8VB2 - chains A and E of the 20 polymer chains in the assembly; structure by electron microscopy, 3.32 A resolution.

# Chain A
Molecule: Tetrameric ejection protein (gp48)
Organism: Pectobacterium phage PhiM1
UniProtKB: A0A1P7WFW1 (A0A1P7WFW1_9CAUD); residue numbers follow UniProt; this construct covers 1-1263
Amino-acid sequence (1263 residues; row label = number of the first residue in the row):
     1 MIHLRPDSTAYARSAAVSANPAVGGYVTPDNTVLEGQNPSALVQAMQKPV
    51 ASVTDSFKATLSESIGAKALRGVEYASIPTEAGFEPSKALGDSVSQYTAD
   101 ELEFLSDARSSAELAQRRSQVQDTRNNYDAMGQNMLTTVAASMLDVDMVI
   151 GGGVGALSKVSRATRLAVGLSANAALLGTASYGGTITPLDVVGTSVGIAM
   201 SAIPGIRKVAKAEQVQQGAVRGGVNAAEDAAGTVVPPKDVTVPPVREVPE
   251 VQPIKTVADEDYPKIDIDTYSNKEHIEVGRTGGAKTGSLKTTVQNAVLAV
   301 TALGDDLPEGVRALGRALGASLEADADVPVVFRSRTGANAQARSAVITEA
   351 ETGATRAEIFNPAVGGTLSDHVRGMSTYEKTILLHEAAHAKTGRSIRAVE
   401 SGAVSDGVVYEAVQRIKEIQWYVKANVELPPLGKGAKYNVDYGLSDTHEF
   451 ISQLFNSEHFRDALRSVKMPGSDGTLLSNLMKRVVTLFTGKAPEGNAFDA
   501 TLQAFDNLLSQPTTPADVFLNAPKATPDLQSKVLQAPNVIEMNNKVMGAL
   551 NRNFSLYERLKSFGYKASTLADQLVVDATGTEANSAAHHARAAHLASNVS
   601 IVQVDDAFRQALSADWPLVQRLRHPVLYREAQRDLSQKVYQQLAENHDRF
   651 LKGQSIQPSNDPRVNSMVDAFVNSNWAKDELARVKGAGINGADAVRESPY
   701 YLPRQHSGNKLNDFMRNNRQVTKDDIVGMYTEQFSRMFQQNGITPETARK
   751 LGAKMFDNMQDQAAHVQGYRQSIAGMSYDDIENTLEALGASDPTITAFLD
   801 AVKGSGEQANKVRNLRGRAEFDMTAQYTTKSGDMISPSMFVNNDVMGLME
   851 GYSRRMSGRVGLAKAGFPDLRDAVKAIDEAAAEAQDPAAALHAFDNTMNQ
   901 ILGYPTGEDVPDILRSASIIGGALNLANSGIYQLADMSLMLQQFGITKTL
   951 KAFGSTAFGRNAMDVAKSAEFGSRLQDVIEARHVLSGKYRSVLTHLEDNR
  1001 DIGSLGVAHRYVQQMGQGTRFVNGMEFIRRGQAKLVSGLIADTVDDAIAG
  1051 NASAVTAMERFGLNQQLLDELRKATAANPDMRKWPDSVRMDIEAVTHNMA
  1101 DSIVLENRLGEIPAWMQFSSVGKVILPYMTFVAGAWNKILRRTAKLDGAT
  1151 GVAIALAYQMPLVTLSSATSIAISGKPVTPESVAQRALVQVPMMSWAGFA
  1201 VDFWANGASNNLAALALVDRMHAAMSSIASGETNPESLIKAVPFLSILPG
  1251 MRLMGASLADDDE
Unresolved in the structure: 1-37, 63-66, 173-184, 281-287, 310, 322-355, 362-366, 428-445, 494-495, 507-514, 789-819, 1263
Reported in the primary citation:
  - conformationally variable residues (order/disorder transition): Arg280 to Ser288, Val427 to Asp446

# Chain E
Molecule: Octameric ejection protein (gp49)
Organism: Pectobacterium phage PhiM1
UniProtKB: A0A1P7WFW2 (A0A1P7WFW2_9CAUD); residues 1-904 here = UniProt positions 1-904
Amino-acid sequence (904 residues; row label = number of the first residue in the row):
     1 MPVRQPTQGGVQVPGLTGYQSAGVAQPVYRAPQEEAQGVSQFWQNLLPAS
    51 VKTAQAAQQTASAKGYLEGQQDSQQGREKQVRNFFTKEAYEQGYNSASVN
   101 SALASFQLGLQNTAQQYVNSGKTPEEFNVHVQQQTNQLLQEAGAQGLNLN
   151 DKDWQAWLGSVEHSRNTANASYQDLNLKRAAVLQEQSWGARGNAAIADFV
   201 TAQQSGDTEQALQNVNSFISSVTHDDSITAENKIKYTSQFVVNAFANANS
   251 TGDMQALTGYVQSLSEFKNMPTDVQTQIMGSAQQYYQQRASDESVQLYEY
   301 NSRVNSVTDYKTLNEAYPMAQYIGTVMQAVQQKKLSPGTGYGMVDAESQR
   351 RLKMQKAEQGQLAYTNGVTISDIAAGTGESLDKVKGELTKMYATIGQGYS
   401 GGGLQLMQRGLKSGAQDITGVGIEMMQQDAQSLSGIDWRNLKTDADGKPL
   451 YPAAVVGSLGNLQAAYQSALAAGNQVQANQLLSGLPDPVVYGIRQNVDAR
   501 DLADVVGKRAQDIASGKVLALPANMPADVSITQADVTAGIFDLGLGKDAR
   551 NRNMLGIQSWVFTSDADEKAAQARVSQVNSAMNNEYVYNQQRGSLPALVG
   601 DDLKSWLMGKVASRTVRVKDGTDNGALLVLPEVGDKQKVFGSTDNGIIES
   651 ALTESVTNFKKQYPQATTVQMDYDPLTQELIFQGVNAENQLGTTRASIPA
   701 ADFRNTVRGVQNTLTQNGSGTTQGNLNVPGAGFVSFNAGNSFGIQKNVVM
   751 GAVNQLVSYEGYTPSKGFSVLGVHPTTGAKLNEDKYVKQATDTPQVAADK
   801 FNMYLNDKVYPLVMPKMEQYKNLPGYIQNNIYNALVETTYHSGNSDVFDK
   851 YIQTALYGNVQEIPTFKDTPLFKDAGAGSRRNVDRYQLLGSLVTYRTNNP
   901 NLSK
Unresolved in the structure: 1-48, 772-782, 904
Reported in the primary citation:
  - conformationally variable residues (order/disorder transition): Leu771 to Glu783

# Chain A / chain E interface
Contacting residue pairs (8):
  Ala231(A) - Tyr298(E)
  Thr233(A) - Ser291(E)  hydrogen bond (backbone-side chain)
  Thr233(A) - Tyr298(E)
  Val235(A) - Gln287(E)
  Pro237(A) - Lys333(E)
  Lys238(A) - Lys333(E)
  Asp239(A) - Gln287(E)  hydrogen bond
  Asp406(A) - Ser697(E)
Other interface residues (no listed pair), chain A (9 interface residues in all): Pro236, Gly402
Other interface residues (no listed pair), chain E (15 interface residues in all): Tyr286, Ala290, Ser294, Val295, Gln332, Lys334, Leu335, Ser336, Thr339, Thr677

# Summary
9 residues of chain A and 15 residues of chain E are in contact, with 2 hydrogen bonds. Polar contacts include
Thr233(A)-Ser291(E) and Asp239(A)-Gln287(E). The paper reports conformational variability at Arg280(A),
Val427(A) and Leu771(E).
Here chain A is Tetrameric ejection protein (gp48) and chain E is Octameric ejection protein (gp49), both from
Pectobacterium phage PhiM1. Entry 8VB2 (C4 pre-infection ejectosome of the mature bacteriophage PhiM1
particle) was determined by electron microscopy (same publication as 8VB0, 8VB4 and 8VBX).
